PDB entry 1BKZ | X-ray diffraction, 1.90 A resolution | chains A and B

Chain A (and B):
Protein: Galectin-7
Source organism: Homo sapiens
Notes: chain B of this document is another copy of the same molecule, construct and numbering; everything in this record applies to it too
UniProtKB: P47929 (LEG7_HUMAN); residues 1-135 here = UniProt positions 1-135
Sequence (135 residues; each row starts with the number of its first residue):
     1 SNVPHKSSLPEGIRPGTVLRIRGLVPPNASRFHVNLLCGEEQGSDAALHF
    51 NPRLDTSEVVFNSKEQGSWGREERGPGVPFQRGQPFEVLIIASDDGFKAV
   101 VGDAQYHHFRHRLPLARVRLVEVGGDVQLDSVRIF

How chain A and chain B interact:
Contacting residue pairs (32; chain A residue first):
  Arg-14(A) with Ser-93(B); Asp-94(B), salt bridge; Asp-95(B), salt bridge
  Pro-15(A) with Pro-15(B), hydrophobic; Ser-93(B); Asp-94(B)
  Gly-16(A) with Gly-16(B); Ile-91(B); Ala-92(B); Lys-98(B), hydrogen bond (backbone-side chain)
  Thr-17(A) with Lys-98(B)
  Val-18(A) with Val-18(B), hydrophobic; Ile-91(B), hydrophobic
  Arg-20(A) with Asp-103(B), salt bridge
  Arg-22(A) with Asp-103(B), salt bridge
  Ile-91(A) with Gly-16(B); Phe-135(B), hydrophobic
  Ala-92(A) with Gly-16(B)
  Ser-93(A) with Pro-15(B)
  Asp-94(A) with Pro-15(B)
  Lys-98(A) with Gly-16(B), hydrogen bond (side chain-backbone); Phe-135(B), hydrogen bond (side chain-backbone)
  Val-100(A) with Phe-135(B), hydrophobic
  Asp-103(A) with Arg-20(B), salt bridge; Arg-133(B), salt bridge; Phe-135(B)
  Arg-133(A) with Asp-103(B), salt bridge
  Phe-135(A) with Ile-91(B), hydrophobic; Lys-98(B), hydrogen bond (backbone-side chain); Val-100(B), hydrophobic; Asp-103(B); Gln-105(B)
Also at the interface, not in a pair above, chain A (18 interface residues in all): Leu-89, Asp-95
Also at the interface, not in a pair above, chain B (21 interface residues in all): Arg-14, Thr-17, Arg-22, Glu-87, Leu-89, Ala-104

Overview:
18 residues of chain A and 21 residues of chain B are in contact; the contacts include 4 hydrogen bonds and 7
salt bridges. Among the polar pairs are Arg-14(A)/Asp-94(B), Arg-14(A)/Asp-95(B) and Arg-20(A)/Asp-103(B).
Chain A and chain B are both Galectin-7 (Homo sapiens); the structure, Crystal structure of human galectin-7,
was determined by X-ray diffraction together with 2GAL, 3GAL, 4GAL and 5GAL from the same study.
